PDB entry 7JV3 | X-ray diffraction, 2.80 A resolution | chains B and C of the 4 polymer chains in the assembly

== Chain B (and C) ==
Name: Alkanesulfonate monooxygenase
From: Pseudomonas fluorescens
Notes: EC 1.14.14.5; chain C of this document is another copy of the same molecule, construct and numbering; everything in this record applies to it too
Reference sequence: Q3K9A1 (Q3K9A1_PSEPF); numbering as in UniProt (aligned over 1-381)
Sequence (404 residues; row label = number of the first residue in the row; numbers below 1 keep their minus sign (Met-22 is residue -22)):
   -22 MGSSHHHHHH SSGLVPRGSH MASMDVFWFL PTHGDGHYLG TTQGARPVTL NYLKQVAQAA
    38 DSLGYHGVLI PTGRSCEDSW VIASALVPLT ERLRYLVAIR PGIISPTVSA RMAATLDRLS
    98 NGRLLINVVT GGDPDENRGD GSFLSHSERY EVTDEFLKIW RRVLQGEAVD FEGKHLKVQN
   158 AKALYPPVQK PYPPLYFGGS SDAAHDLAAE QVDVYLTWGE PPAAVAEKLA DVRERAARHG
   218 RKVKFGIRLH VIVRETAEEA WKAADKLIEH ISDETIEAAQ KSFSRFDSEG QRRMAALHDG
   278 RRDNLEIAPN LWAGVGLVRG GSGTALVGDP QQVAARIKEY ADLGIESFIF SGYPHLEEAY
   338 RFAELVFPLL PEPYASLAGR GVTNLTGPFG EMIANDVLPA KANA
Disordered / not traced: -22 to -1, 248-281, 296-299, 355-381 (chain C: -22 to -1, 251-281, 297-299, 355-381)
Construct notes: initiating methionine (-22); expression tag (-21 to 0)

== How chain B and chain C interact ==
Contacting residue pairs - 29 pairs, chain B then chain C:
  His14(B) - Glu341(C)  salt bridge
  Tyr15(B) - Glu232(C)  hydrogen bond
  Arg23(B) - Tyr337(C)
  Arg23(B) - Glu341(C)  salt bridge
  Asn28(B) - Ser39(C)
  Asn28(B) - Glu68(C)
  Tyr29(B) - Tyr337(C)
  Lys31(B) - Gln35(C)
  Gln32(B) - Gln32(C)  hydrogen bond (side chain-backbone)
  Gln32(B) - Gln35(C)
  Gln32(B) - Ala36(C)
  Gln32(B) - Leu333(C)
  Gln32(B) - Tyr337(C)  hydrogen bond
  Gln35(B) - Lys31(C)
  Gln35(B) - Gln32(C)
  Gln35(B) - Gln35(C)  hydrogen bond
  Ala36(B) - Gln32(C)
  Ser39(B) - Asn28(C)
  Glu232(B) - Tyr15(C)  hydrogen bond
  Lys243(B) - Glu232(C)  salt bridge
  Leu333(B) - Tyr337(C)  hydrophobic
  Glu334(B) - Glu334(C)
  Glu334(B) - Tyr337(C)
  Tyr337(B) - Arg23(C)
  Tyr337(B) - Gln32(C)  hydrogen bond
  Tyr337(B) - Leu333(C)  hydrophobic
  Tyr337(B) - Glu334(C)
  Glu341(B) - His14(C)  salt bridge
  Glu341(B) - Arg23(C)  salt bridge
Interface residues without a listed pair, chain C (17 interface residues in all): Tyr29, Arg69

== Summary ==
16 residues of chain B and 17 residues of chain C are in contact, with 6 hydrogen bonds and 5 salt bridges.
Polar pairs include His14(B)-Glu341(C), Arg23(B)-Glu341(C) and Lys243(B)-Glu232(C).
Chain B and chain C are both Alkanesulfonate monooxygenase (Pseudomonas fluorescens); the structure, Crystal
structure of alkanesulfonate monooxygenase MsuD from Pseudomonas fluorescens, was determined by X-ray
diffraction together with 7JW9, 7JYB, 7K14 and 7K64 from the same study.
